PDB entry 1E1Q | X-ray diffraction, 2.61 A resolution | chains B and G of the 7 polymer chains in the assembly

# Chain B
Protein: Bovine mitochondrial F1-atpase
Source organism: Bos taurus
Notes: EC 3.6.1.34
UniProtKB: P19483 (ATP0_BOVIN); residues 1-510 here correspond to UniProt positions 44-553 (UniProt number = residue number + 43)
Chain sequence (510 residues; each row starts with the number of its first residue):
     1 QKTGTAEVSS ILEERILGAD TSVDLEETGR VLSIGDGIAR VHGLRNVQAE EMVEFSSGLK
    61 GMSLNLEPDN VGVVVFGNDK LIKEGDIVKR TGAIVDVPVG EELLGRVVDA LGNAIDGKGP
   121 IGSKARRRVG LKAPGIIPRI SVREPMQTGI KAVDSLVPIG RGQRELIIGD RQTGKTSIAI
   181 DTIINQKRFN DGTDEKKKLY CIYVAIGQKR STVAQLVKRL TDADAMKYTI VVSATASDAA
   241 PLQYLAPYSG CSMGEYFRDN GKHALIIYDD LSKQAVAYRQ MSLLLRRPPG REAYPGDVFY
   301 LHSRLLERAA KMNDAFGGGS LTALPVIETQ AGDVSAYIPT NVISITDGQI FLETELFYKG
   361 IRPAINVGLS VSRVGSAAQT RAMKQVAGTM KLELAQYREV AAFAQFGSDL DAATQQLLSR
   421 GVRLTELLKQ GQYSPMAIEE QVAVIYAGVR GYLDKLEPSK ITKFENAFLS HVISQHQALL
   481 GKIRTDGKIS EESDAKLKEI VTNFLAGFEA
Unresolved in the structure: 1-23, 402-409
Differences from the reference sequence: conflict G481 (Ser524 in P19483)
Ion coordination: Mg2+: T176 (together with AMP-PNP)
Small-molecule neighbours:
  - AMP-PNP (ANP; phosphoaminophosphonic acid-adenylate ester), molecule 1: D170, R171, Q172, T173, G174, K175, T176, S177, F357, R362, P363, Q430, G431, Q432
  - AMP-PNP (ANP), molecule 2: I343, S344, V371, R373
Swiss-Prot annotation at these positions:
  - binding site (ATP): Q172, G174, K175, T176, S177, Q430, Q432
  - binding site (Mg(2+)): T176, D269
  - site: S370 (Required for activity)
  - modified residue: Q1 (Pyrrolidone carboxylic acid), S10 (Phosphoserine), S22 (Phosphoserine), S33 (Phosphoserine), S63 (Phosphoserine), K80 (N6-acetyllysine), K83 (N6-acetyllysine), K89 (N6-acetyllysine), T91 (Phosphothreonine), K118 (N6-acetyllysine), S123 (Phosphoserine), K124 (N6-acetyllysine), S141 (Phosphoserine), R161 (Omega-N-methylarginine), K187 (N6-acetyllysine), K196 (N6-acetyllysine), K197 (N6-acetyllysine), K218 (N6-acetyllysine), K262 (N6-acetyllysine), K384 (N6-acetyllysine) and 6 more in UniProt
  - glycosylation: S33 (O-linked (GlcNAc) serine)

# Chain G
Protein: Bovine mitochondrial F1-atpase
Source organism: Bos taurus
Notes: EC 3.6.1.34
UniProtKB: P05631 (ATPG_BOVIN); residues 1-272 here correspond to UniProt positions 26-297 (UniProt number = residue number + 25)
Chain sequence (272 residues; numbered 1 to 272; the number before each row is that of its first residue):
     1 ATLKDITRRL KSIKNIQKIT KSMKMVAAAK YARAERELKP ARVYGVGSLA LYEKADIKTP
    61 EDKKKHLIIG VSSDRGLCGA IHSSVAKQMK SEAANLAAAG KEVKIIGVGD KIRSILHRTH
   121 SDQFLVTFKE VGRRPPTFGD ASVIALELLN SGYEFDEGSI IFNRFRSVIS YKTEEKPIFS
   181 LDTISSAESM SIYDDIDADV LRNYQEYSLA NIIYYSLKES TTSEQSARMT AMDNASKNAS
   241 EMIDKLTLTF NRTRQAVITK ELIEIISGAA AL
Unresolved in the structure: 45-76, 91-208
Swiss-Prot annotation at these positions:
  - modified residue: K14 (N6-acetyllysine), K24 (N6-succinyllysine), K30 (N6-acetyllysine), K90 (N6-acetyllysine), S121 (Phosphoserine), K129 (N6-acetyllysine), K172 (N6-acetyllysine), K245 (N6-succinyllysine)

# Chain B / chain G interface
Contacting residue pairs (5):
  P289(B) with I263(G), hydrophobic
  G290(B) with I263(G)
  A331(B) with L248(G), hydrophobic; R252(G)
  D333(B) with R252(G), salt bridge
Other interface residues (no listed pair), chain B (5 interface residues in all): A293
Other interface residues (no listed pair), chain G (4 interface residues in all): T259

# In short
5 residues of chain B face 4 of chain G across their interface; the contacts include 1 salt bridge. Its one
salt-bridged contact is D333(B)-R252(G). Bound to chain B: AMP-PNP.
Here chain B is Bovine mitochondrial F1-atpase and chain G is Bovine mitochondrial F1-atpase, both from Bos
taurus. Entry 1E1Q (Bovine mitochondrial F1-atpase at 100K) was determined by X-ray diffraction, deposited
together with 1E1R.
